Entry 2P2G (X-ray diffraction, 2.70 A resolution); this record covers chains B and C of the 3 polymer chains in the assembly.

[Chain B (and C)]
Protein: Ornithine carbamoyltransferase
From: Mycobacterium tuberculosis
Notes: EC 2.1.3.3; chain C of this document is another copy of the same molecule, construct and numbering; everything in this record applies to it too
UniProtKB: P0A5M8 (OTC_MYCTU); numbering as in UniProt (aligned over 2-307)
Chain sequence (307 residues; row label = number of the first residue in the row):
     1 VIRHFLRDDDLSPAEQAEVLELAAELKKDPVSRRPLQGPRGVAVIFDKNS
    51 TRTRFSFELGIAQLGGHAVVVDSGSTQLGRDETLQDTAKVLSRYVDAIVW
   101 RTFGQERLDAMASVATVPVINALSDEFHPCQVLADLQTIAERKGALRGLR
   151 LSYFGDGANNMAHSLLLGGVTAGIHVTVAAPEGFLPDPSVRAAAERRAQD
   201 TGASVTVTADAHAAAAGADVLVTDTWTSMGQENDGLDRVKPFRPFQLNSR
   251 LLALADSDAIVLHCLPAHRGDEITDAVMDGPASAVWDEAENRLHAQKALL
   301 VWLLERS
Unresolved in the structure: 227-238 (chain C: 229-237)
Construct notes: cloning artifact (1)

[How chain B and chain C interact]
Contacting residue pairs - 42 pairs, chain B then chain C:
  Val-31(B) / Gly-38(C)
  Arg-34(B) / Gly-38(C)  hydrogen bond (side chain-backbone)
  Arg-34(B) / Pro-39(C)
  Asn-49(B) / Gly-74(C)
  Asn-49(B) / Ser-75(C)
  Thr-51(B) / Ser-75(C)
  Arg-52(B) / Glu-82(C)  salt bridge
  Arg-52(B) / Val-90(C)
  Arg-54(B) / Val-70(C)  hydrogen bond (side chain-backbone)
  Phe-55(B) / Ala-43(C)  hydrophobic
  Phe-55(B) / Val-69(C)  hydrophobic
  Phe-55(B) / Val-71(C)  hydrophobic
  Phe-55(B) / Leu-91(C)  hydrophobic
  Phe-55(B) / Tyr-94(C)  hydrophobic
  Phe-55(B) / Val-95(C)  hydrophobic
  Glu-58(B) / His-67(C)  salt bridge
  Glu-58(B) / Ala-68(C)
  Glu-58(B) / Val-69(C)
  Leu-59(B) / Gly-41(C)
  Leu-59(B) / His-67(C)
  Leu-59(B) / Val-69(C)  hydrophobic
  Leu-59(B) / Tyr-94(C)
  Ala-62(B) / Pro-39(C)
  Gln-63(B) / Pro-39(C)  hydrogen bond (side chain-backbone)
  Leu-265(B) / Val-90(C)  hydrophobic
  Pro-266(B) / Asp-81(C)
  Pro-266(B) / Glu-82(C)
  Ala-267(B) / Asp-81(C)
  Ala-267(B) / Glu-82(C)
  His-268(B) / Asp-81(C)  salt bridge
  Arg-269(B) / Asp-86(C)  salt bridge
  Met-278(B) / Asp-86(C)
  Trp-286(B) / Asp-86(C)
  Trp-286(B) / Lys-89(C)
  Trp-286(B) / Val-90(C)  hydrophobic
  Trp-286(B) / Arg-93(C)
  Asp-287(B) / Arg-93(C)  salt bridge
  Ala-289(B) / Val-90(C)  hydrophobic
  Ala-289(B) / Tyr-94(C)  hydrogen bond (backbone-side chain)
  Glu-290(B) / Arg-93(C)  salt bridge
  Glu-290(B) / Tyr-94(C)
  Arg-292(B) / Tyr-94(C)
Other interface residues (no listed pair), chain B (24 interface residues in all): Ser-56, Asp-279
Other interface residues (no listed pair), chain C (21 interface residues in all): Ile-45

[Overview]
24 residues of chain B and 21 residues of chain C are in contact, with 4 hydrogen bonds and 6 salt bridges.
Among the polar pairs are Arg-52(B)/Glu-82(C), Glu-58(B)/His-67(C) and His-268(B)/Asp-81(C).
Both chains are Ornithine carbamoyltransferase (Mycobacterium tuberculosis). Entry 2P2G (Crystal Structure of
Ornithine Carbamoyltransferase from Mycobacterium Tuberculosis (Rv1656): Orthorhombic Form) was determined by
X-ray diffraction (same publication as 2I6U).
